PDB entry 4DHX | X-ray diffraction, 2.10 A resolution | chains A and C of the 3 polymer chains in the assembly

Chain A:
Protein: 80 kDa MCM3-associated protein
Organism: Homo sapiens
Notes: fragment: ENY2-binding region residues 1163-1235
UniProt: O60318 (MCM3A_HUMAN); residues 1162-1234 here correspond to UniProt positions 1163-1235 (UniProt number = residue number + 1)
Amino-acid sequence (75 residues; row label = number of the first residue in the row):
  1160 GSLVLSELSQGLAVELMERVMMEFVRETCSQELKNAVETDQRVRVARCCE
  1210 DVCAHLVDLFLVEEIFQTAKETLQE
Not modelled in the structure: 1160-1161, 1234
Construct notes: expression tag (1160-1161)

Chain C:
Protein: Enhancer of yellow 2 transcription factor homolog
Organism: Homo sapiens
UniProt: Q9NPA8 (ENY2_HUMAN); residues 1-101 here = UniProt positions 1-101
Amino-acid sequence (101 residues; row label = number of the first residue in the row):
     1 MVVSKMNKDAQMRAAINQKLIETGERERLKELLRAKLIECGWKDQLKAHC
    51 KEVIKEKGLEHVTVDDLVAEITPKGRALVPDSVKKELLQRIRTFLAQHAS
   101 L
Not modelled in the structure: 1-6, 100-101

Chain A / chain C interface:
Contacting residue pairs (46):
  Gln1200(A) - Met12(C)
  Arg1203(A) - Lys8(C)
  Arg1203(A) - Asp9(C)  salt bridge
  Arg1203(A) - Met12(C)
  Val1204(A) - Met12(C)  hydrophobic
  Val1204(A) - Leu95(C)  hydrophobic
  Arg1206(A) - Asp9(C)  salt bridge
  Cys1207(A) - Asp9(C)
  Cys1207(A) - Met12(C)  hydrophobic
  Cys1207(A) - Arg13(C)
  Cys1207(A) - Ile16(C)  hydrophobic
  Cys1208(A) - Leu88(C)
  Cys1208(A) - Ile91(C)  hydrophobic
  Cys1208(A) - Leu95(C)  hydrophobic
  Glu1209(A) - Leu88(C)
  Asp1210(A) - Arg13(C)  salt bridge
  Val1211(A) - Arg13(C)
  Val1211(A) - Ile16(C)  hydrophobic
  Val1211(A) - Asn17(C)
  Val1211(A) - Leu20(C)  hydrophobic
  Cys1212(A) - Lys84(C)
  Cys1212(A) - Leu87(C)  hydrophobic
  Cys1212(A) - Leu88(C)
  Cys1212(A) - Ile91(C)  hydrophobic
  Leu1215(A) - Leu20(C)  hydrophobic
  Leu1215(A) - Leu29(C)  hydrophobic
  Val1216(A) - Leu87(C)  hydrophobic
  Asp1217(A) - Arg76(C)
  Phe1219(A) - Arg26(C)
  Phe1219(A) - Lys30(C)
  Phe1219(A) - Leu33(C)  hydrophobic
  Leu1220(A) - Trp42(C)  hydrophobic
  Leu1220(A) - Arg76(C)
  Leu1220(A) - Val79(C)  hydrophobic
  Val1221(A) - Arg76(C)
  Glu1222(A) - Lys30(C)  salt bridge
  Glu1223(A) - Arg34(C)  salt bridge
  Glu1223(A) - Leu37(C)
  Glu1223(A) - Lys43(C)  salt bridge
  Ile1224(A) - Trp42(C)  hydrophobic
  Ile1224(A) - Ile71(C)  hydrophobic
  Ile1224(A) - Thr72(C)
  Thr1227(A) - Leu46(C)
  Lys1229(A) - Val64(C)
  Thr1231(A) - Lys47(C)
  Leu1232(A) - Ile54(C)  hydrophobic
Other interface residues (no listed pair), chain A (28 interface residues in all): Ala1205, Phe1225, Gln1226, Ala1228, Glu1230
Other interface residues (no listed pair), chain C (33 interface residues in all): Cys50, Leu67, Val68, Gly75, Arg92
From the paper, about this interface:
  - interface residues, chain A: Val1204(A)

Overview:
28 residues of chain A face 33 of chain C across their interface; the contacts include 6 salt bridges. Among
the polar pairs are Arg1203(A)-Asp9(C), Arg1206(A)-Asp9(C) and Asp1210(A)-Arg13(C). The paper reports the
interface residue Val1204(A).
Here chain A is 80 kDa MCM3-associated protein and chain C is Enhancer of yellow 2 transcription factor
homolog, both from Homo sapiens. Entry 4DHX (ENY2:GANP complex) was determined by X-ray diffraction.
